PDB entry 5HNF | X-ray diffraction, 1.55 A resolution | chains A and L of the 3 polymer chains in the assembly

== Chain A ==
Name: Restriction endonuclease R.BpuJI
From: Bacillus pumilus
UniProtKB: A3FMN7 (A3FMN7_BACPU); residue numbers follow UniProt; this construct covers 1-285
Chain sequence (288 residues; numbered -2 to 285; the number before each row is that of its first residue; numbers below 1 keep their minus sign (Gly-2 is residue -2)):
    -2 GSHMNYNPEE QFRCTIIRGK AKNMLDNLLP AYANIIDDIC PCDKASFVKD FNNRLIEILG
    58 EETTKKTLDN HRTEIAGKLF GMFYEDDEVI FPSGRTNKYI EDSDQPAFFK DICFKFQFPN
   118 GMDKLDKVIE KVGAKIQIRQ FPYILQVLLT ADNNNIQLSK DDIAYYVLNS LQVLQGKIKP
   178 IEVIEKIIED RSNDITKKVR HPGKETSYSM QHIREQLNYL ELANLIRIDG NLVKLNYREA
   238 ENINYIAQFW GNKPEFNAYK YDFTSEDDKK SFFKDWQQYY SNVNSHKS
Disordered / not traced: -2 to 1, 282-285
Construct notes: expression tag (-2 to 0)

== Chain L ==
Molecule: 11-nt DNA strand
Sequence (11 nucleotides; numbered 101 to 111; the number before each row is that of its first residue):
   101 GXACCCGTGG A
Modified residues: YPE (4-[8-(4-hydroxybut-1-yn-1-yl)pyren-1-yl]but-3-yn-1-yl dihydrogen phosphate) at position 102

== Interface between chain A and chain L ==
Pairs across the interface (26; chain A residue first):
  Arg10(A) - DC106(L)  salt bridge to the phosphate
  Ile14(A) - DC104(L)  sugar contact
  Ile14(A) - DC105(L)  phosphate contact
  Arg15(A) - DC106(L)  sugar contact
  Arg15(A) - DG107(L)  hydrogen bond to the base
  Lys63(A) - DA103(L)  base contact
  Lys63(A) - DC104(L)  base contact
  Asn67(A) - DC104(L)  hydrogen bond to the base
  Asn67(A) - DC105(L)  base contact
  Thr70(A) - DA103(L)  sugar contact
  Thr70(A) - DC104(L)  hydrogen bond to the phosphate
  Glu71(A) - DC104(L)  phosphate contact
  Glu71(A) - DC105(L)  hydrogen bond to the base
  Lys75(A) - DC104(L)  phosphate contact
  Met119(A) - DC104(L)  sugar contact
  Asp120(A) - DC104(L)  phosphate contact
  Asp120(A) - DC105(L)  phosphate contact
  Lys121(A) - DA103(L)  hydrogen bond to the base
  Lys121(A) - DC104(L)  hydrogen bond to the base
  Lys121(A) - DC105(L)  hydrogen bond to the phosphate
  Lys124(A) - DC105(L)  phosphate contact
  Lys124(A) - DC106(L)  salt bridge to the phosphate
  Lys201(A) - DG107(L)  salt bridge to the phosphate
  Glu202(A) - DT108(L)  base contact
  Ser204(A) - DT108(L)  hydrogen bond to the base
  Tyr205(A) - DG107(L)  phosphate contact
Other interface residues (no listed pair), chain A (20 interface residues in all): Thr12, Lys17, Lys41, Arg69

== In short ==
20 residues of chain A and 6 residues of chain L are in contact; the contacts include 8 hydrogen bonds and 3
salt bridges. Polar contacts include Arg15(A)-DG107(L), Asn67(A)-DC104(L) and Glu71(A)-DC105(L).
Chain A is Restriction endonuclease R.BpuJI (Bacillus pumilus) and chain L is an 11-nt DNA strand; the
structure, Crystal structure of pyrene- and phenanthrene-modified DNA in complex with the BpuJ1 endonuclease
binding domain, was determined by X-ray diffraction, deposited together with 5HLT and 5HNH.
